7VOP - chains F and G of the 32 polymer chains in the assembly; structure by electron microscopy, 8.70 A resolution (very low resolution: no residue pairs are listed; an interface is given only as per-side residue counts).

# Chain F
Molecule: Nuclear pore complex protein Nup96
From: Xenopus laevis
UniProt: A0A1B8XZT4 (A0A1B8XZT4_XENTR); residues 1-924 here correspond to UniProt positions 867-1790 (UniProt number = residue number + 866)
Amino-acid sequence (924 residues; each row starts with the number of its first residue):
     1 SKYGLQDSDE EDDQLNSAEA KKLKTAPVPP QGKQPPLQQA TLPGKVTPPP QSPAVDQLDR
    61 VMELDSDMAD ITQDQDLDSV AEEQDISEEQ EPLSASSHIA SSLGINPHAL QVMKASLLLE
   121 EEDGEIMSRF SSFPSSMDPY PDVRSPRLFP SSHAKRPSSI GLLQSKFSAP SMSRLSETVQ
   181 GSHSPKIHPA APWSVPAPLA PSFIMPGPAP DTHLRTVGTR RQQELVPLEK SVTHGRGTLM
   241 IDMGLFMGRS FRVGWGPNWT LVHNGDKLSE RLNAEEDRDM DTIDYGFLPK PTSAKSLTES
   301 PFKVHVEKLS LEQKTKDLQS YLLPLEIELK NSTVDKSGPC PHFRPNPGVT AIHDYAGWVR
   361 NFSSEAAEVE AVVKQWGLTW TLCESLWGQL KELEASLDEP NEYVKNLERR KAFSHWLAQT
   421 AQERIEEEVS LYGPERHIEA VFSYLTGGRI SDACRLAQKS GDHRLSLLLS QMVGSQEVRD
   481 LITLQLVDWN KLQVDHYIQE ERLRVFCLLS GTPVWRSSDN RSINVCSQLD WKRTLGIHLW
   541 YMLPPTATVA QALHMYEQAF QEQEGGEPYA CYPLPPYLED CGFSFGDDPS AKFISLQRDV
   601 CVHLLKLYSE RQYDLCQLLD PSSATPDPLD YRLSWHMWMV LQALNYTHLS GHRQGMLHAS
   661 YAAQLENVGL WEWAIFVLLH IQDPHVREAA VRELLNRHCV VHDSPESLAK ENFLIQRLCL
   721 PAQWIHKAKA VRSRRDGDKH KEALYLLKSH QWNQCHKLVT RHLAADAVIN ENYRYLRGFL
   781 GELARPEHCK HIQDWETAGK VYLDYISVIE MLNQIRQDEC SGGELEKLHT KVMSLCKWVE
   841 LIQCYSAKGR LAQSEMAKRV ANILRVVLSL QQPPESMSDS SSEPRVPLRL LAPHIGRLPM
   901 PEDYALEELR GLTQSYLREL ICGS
Unresolved in the structure: 1-237, 876-924

# Chain G
Molecule: GATOR complex protein SEC13
From: Xenopus laevis
UniProt: Q7ZYJ8 (Q7ZYJ8_XENLA); numbering as in UniProt (aligned over 1-320)
Amino-acid sequence (320 residues; each row starts with the number of its first residue):
     1 MVSVINTVDT SHEDMIHDAQ MDYYGIRLAT CSSDRSVKIF DVKNGGQILI ADLRGHDGPV
    61 WQVAWAHPMY GNILASCSYD RKVIIWKEEN GTWEKTYEYT GHDSSVNSVC WAPHDFGLVL
   121 ACGSSDGAIS ILTFTGDGPW EVKKISNAHT IGCNAVSWAP SVIPGSLVDQ PSSQKPNYIK
   181 RFVSGGCDNL VKIWREEDGQ WKEDQKLEAH SDWVRDVAWA PSIGLPTSTI ASCSQDGRVY
   241 IWTSDDAATN CWTPKLLHKF NDVVWHVSWS ITANILAVSG GDNKVTLWKE SVDGQWACIS
   301 DVNKGQGAVS TVTEGQLNDQ
Unresolved in the structure: 1-10, 305-320

# How chain F and chain G interact
At this resolution (9 A) residue pairs are not listed: 61 residues of chain F and 69 of chain G lie at the interface.

# In short
61 residues of chain F face 69 of chain G across their interface.
Chain F is Nuclear pore complex protein Nup96 and chain G is GATOR complex protein SEC13, both from Xenopus
laevis; the structure, Cryo-EM structure of Xenopus laevis nuclear pore complex cytoplasmic ring subunit, was
determined by electron microscopy (same publication as 7VCI).
